4EJY - chains A and C of the 3 polymer chains in the assembly; structure by X-ray diffraction, 2.00 A resolution.

# Chain A
Protein: 3-Methyladenine DNA glycosylase
From: Thermoanaerobacter tengcongensis
Notes: EC 3.2.2.-
Reference sequence: Q8R5T9 (Q8R5T9_THETN); residue numbers follow UniProt; this construct covers 1-297
Sequence (311 residues; each row starts with the number of its first residue; numbers below 1 keep their minus sign (Met-13 is residue -13)):
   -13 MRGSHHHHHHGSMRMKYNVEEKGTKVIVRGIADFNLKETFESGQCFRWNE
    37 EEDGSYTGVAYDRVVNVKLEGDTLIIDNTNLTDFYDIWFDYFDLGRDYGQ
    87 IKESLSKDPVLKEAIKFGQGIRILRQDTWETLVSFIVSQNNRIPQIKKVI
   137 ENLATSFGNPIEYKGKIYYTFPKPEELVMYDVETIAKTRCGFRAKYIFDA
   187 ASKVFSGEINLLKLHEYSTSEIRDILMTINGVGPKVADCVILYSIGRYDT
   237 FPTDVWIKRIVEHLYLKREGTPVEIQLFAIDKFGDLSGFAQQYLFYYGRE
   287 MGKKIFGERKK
Unresolved in the structure: -13 to 0, 290-297
Differences from the reference sequence: expression tag (-13 to 0)
Metal / ion sites: Na+: Met213, Ile215, Val218 (shared with DC22(C) of chain C)

# Chain C
Molecule: 16-nt DNA strand
Sequence (16 nucleotides; each row starts with the number of its first residue):
    11 AGCGTCCAXGTCTACC
Modified residues: 3DR (1',2'-dideoxyribofuranose-5'-phosphate) at position 19
Metal / ion sites: Na+: DC22 (shared with Met213(A), Ile215(A), Val218(A) of chain A)

# How chain A and chain C interact
Contacting residue pairs - 29 pairs, chain A then chain C:
  Ser124(A) with 3DR_19(C), sugar contact
  Gln125(A) with DG20(C), sugar contact; DT21(C), hydrogen bond to the sugar
  Asn126(A) with DA18(C), hydrogen bond to the base; 3DR_19(C), sugar contact; DG20(C), hydrogen bond to the base
  Asn127(A) with DA18(C), phosphate contact; 3DR_19(C), sugar contact
  Arg128(A) with DC17(C), base contact; DA18(C), hydrogen bond to the sugar
  Ile132(A) with 3DR_19(C), sugar contact
  Phe178(A) with DG20(C), base contact
  Tyr182(A) with DC22(C), sugar contact
  Ile215(A) with DC22(C), phosphate contact
  Asn216(A) with DC22(C), sugar contact
  Gly217(A) with DT21(C), sugar contact; DC22(C), hydrogen bond to the phosphate
  Val218(A) with DT21(C), phosphate contact; DC22(C), hydrogen bond to the phosphate
  Gly219(A) with DT21(C), hydrogen bond to the phosphate
  Pro220(A) with DT21(C), phosphate contact
  Lys221(A) with DG20(C), salt bridge to the phosphate; DT21(C), hydrogen bond to the phosphate
  Val222(A) with DT21(C), hydrogen bond to the phosphate
  Asp240(A) with DG20(C), phosphate contact
  Val241(A) with 3DR_19(C), phosphate contact; DG20(C), hydrogen bond to the phosphate
  Trp242(A) with 3DR_19(C), hydrogen bond to the phosphate
  Arg285(A) with 3DR_19(C), salt bridge to the phosphate
Other interface residues (no listed pair), chain A (21 interface residues in all): Ile129
Other interface residues (no listed pair), chain C (7 interface residues in all): DT23

# In short
The interface between chain A and chain C involves 21 residues on one side and 7 on the other; the contacts
include 11 hydrogen bonds and 2 salt bridges. Polar contacts include Asn126(A)-DA18(C), Asn126(A)-DG20(C) and
Gln125(A)-DT21(C). Met213(A), Ile215(A), Val218(A) and DC22(C) coordinate Na+.
Here chain A is 3-Methyladenine DNA glycosylase (Thermoanaerobacter tengcongensis) and chain C is a 16-nt DNA
strand. Entry 4EJY (Structure of MBOgg1 in complex with high affinity DNA ligand) was determined by X-ray
diffraction, deposited together with 4EJZ.
